1IYJ - chains A and B; structure by X-ray diffraction, 3.40 A resolution.

[Chain A]
Protein: Deleted in split hand/split foot protein 1
From: Homo sapiens
UniProtKB: P60896 (DSS1_HUMAN); residues 1-70 here = UniProt positions 1-70
Sequence (70 residues; numbered 1 to 70; the number before each row is that of its first residue):
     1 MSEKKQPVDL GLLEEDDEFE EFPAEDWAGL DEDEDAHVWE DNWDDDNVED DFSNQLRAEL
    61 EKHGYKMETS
Disordered / not traced: 1-5, 24-36, 64-70

[Chain B]
Protein: breast cancer susceptibility
From: Rattus norvegicus
UniProtKB: O35923 (BRCA2_RAT); numbering as in UniProt (aligned over 2335-3151)
Sequence (817 residues; numbered 2335 to 3151; the number before each row is that of its first residue):
  2335 SSNPTVSALR SERTRHSVSD KSTKVFVPPF KVKSRFHRDE HFDSKNVNLE GKNQKSADGV
  2395 SEDGNDSDFP QFNKDLMSSL QNARDLQDIR IKNKERHHLC PQPGSLYLTK SSTLPRISLQ
  2455 AAVGDSVPSA CSPKQLYMYG VSKACISVNS KNAEYFQFAI EDHFGKEALC AGKGFRLADG
  2515 GWLIPSDDGK AGKEEFYRAL CDTPGVDPKL ISSVWVSNHY RWIVWKLAAM EFAFPKEFAN
  2575 RCLNPERVLL QLKYRYDVEI DNSSRSALKK ILERDDTAAK TLVLCVSDII SLSTNVSETS
  2635 GSKASSEDSN KVDTIELTDG WYAVKAQLDP PLLALVKSGR LTVGQKIITQ GAELVGSPDA
  2695 CAPLEAPDSL RLKISANSTR PARWHSKLGF FHDPRPFPLP LSSLFSDGGN VGCVDVIVQR
  2755 VYPLQWVEKT VSGSYIFRNE REEEKEALRF AEAQQKKLEA LFTKVHTELK EHEEDIAQRR
  2815 VLSRALTRQQ VHALQDGAEL YAAVQDASDP EHLETCFSEE QLRALNNYRQ MLSDKKQARI
  2875 QSEFRKALEA AEKEEGLSRD VSTVWKLRVT SYKKREKSAL LSIWRPSSDL PSLLTEGQRY
  2935 RIYHLSVSKS KNKFEWPSIQ LTATKRTQYQ QLPVSSETLL QLYQPRELLP FSKLSDPAFQ
  2995 PPCSEVDVVG VVVSVVKPIG LAPLVYLSDE CLHLLVVKFG IDLNEDIKPR VLIAASNLQW
  3055 RPESTSRVPT LFAGNFSVFS ASPKEAHFQE RVTNMKHAIE NIDTFYKEAE KKLIQVLKGD
  3115 SPKWSTPNKD PTREPYPAST CSASDLASGG QLPRSSP
Disordered / not traced: 2335-2402, 2628-2644, 2785-2891, 3118-3151
Curated features (UniProtKB/Swiss-Prot):
  - motif: Ala2612 to Thr2628 (Nuclear export signal)

[How chain A and chain B interact]
Contacting residue pairs (108; chain A residue first):
  Pro7(A) - Arg2575(B)
  Val8(A) - Ala2456(B)  hydrophobic
  Val8(A) - Phe2572(B)  hydrophobic
  Val8(A) - Arg2575(B)  hydrogen bond (backbone-side chain)
  Leu10(A) - Phe2572(B)  hydrophobic
  Leu10(A) - Arg2575(B)
  Leu10(A) - Cys2576(B)  hydrophobic
  Gly11(A) - Lys2444(B)  hydrogen bond (backbone-side chain)
  Leu12(A) - Thr2443(B)
  Leu12(A) - Leu2448(B)  hydrophobic
  Leu12(A) - Pro2449(B)
  Leu12(A) - Arg2450(B)  hydrogen bond (backbone-side chain)
  Leu12(A) - Ile2451(B)  hydrogen bond (backbone-backbone)
  Leu13(A) - Lys2444(B)  hydrogen bond (backbone-side chain)
  Leu13(A) - Arg2450(B)
  Leu13(A) - Ile2451(B)
  Leu13(A) - Ser2452(B)
  Leu13(A) - Leu2453(B)  hydrophobic
  Leu13(A) - Ala2456(B)  hydrophobic
  Leu13(A) - Phe2572(B)  hydrophobic
  Glu14(A) - Arg2450(B)
  Glu14(A) - Ile2451(B)  hydrogen bond (backbone-backbone)
  Glu14(A) - Leu2453(B)
  Glu14(A) - Lys2721(B)  salt bridge
  Glu15(A) - Lys2560(B)  salt bridge
  Glu15(A) - Gln2585(B)  hydrogen bond
  Asp16(A) - Leu2453(B)
  Asp16(A) - Lys2680(B)  salt bridge
  Asp16(A) - His2719(B)
  Asp16(A) - Leu2722(B)  hydrogen bond (backbone-backbone)
  Asp17(A) - Lys2560(B)  salt bridge
  Asp17(A) - Arg2589(B)  salt bridge
  Asp17(A) - Trp2655(B)  hydrogen bond (backbone-side chain)
  Glu18(A) - Lys2444(B)  salt bridge
  Glu18(A) - Arg2450(B)  salt bridge
  Glu18(A) - Tyr2588(B)
  Glu18(A) - Lys2721(B)  hydrogen bond (backbone-side chain)
  Phe19(A) - Ser2598(B)
  Phe19(A) - Arg2599(B)
  Phe19(A) - Ser2600(B)
  Phe19(A) - Trp2655(B)
  Glu20(A) - Lys2721(B)  salt bridge
  Glu21(A) - Arg2599(B)  hydrogen bond (side chain-backbone)
  Glu21(A) - Lys2604(B)
  Pro23(A) - Phe2725(B)
  Val38(A) - Arg2717(B)
  Val38(A) - Phe2725(B)  hydrophobic
  Val38(A) - Phe2731(B)
  Trp39(A) - Ile2682(B)  hydrophobic
  Trp39(A) - Ser2712(B)
  Trp39(A) - Thr2713(B)
  Trp39(A) - Arg2714(B)
  Trp39(A) - Phe2731(B)  hydrophobic
  Trp39(A) - Pro2732(B)
  Trp39(A) - Leu2733(B)
  Glu40(A) - Arg2714(B)  hydrogen bond (backbone-side chain)
  Glu40(A) - Pro2715(B)
  Asp41(A) - Arg2714(B)  hydrogen bond (backbone-side chain)
  Asp41(A) - Pro2734(B)
  Asp41(A) - Lys2907(B)
  Asn42(A) - Arg2714(B)
  Trp43(A) - Leu2666(B)  hydrophobic
  Trp43(A) - Leu2669(B)
  Trp43(A) - Ala2710(B)
  Trp43(A) - Thr2713(B)
  Trp43(A) - Arg2714(B)
  Asp46(A) - Arg2674(B)  salt bridge
  Asp51(A) - Ala2716(B)
  Asp51(A) - Arg2717(B)  salt bridge
  Asp51(A) - Trp2718(B)  hydrogen bond (backbone-backbone)
  Asp51(A) - His2719(B)
  Phe52(A) - Pro2715(B)
  Phe52(A) - Ala2716(B)
  Phe52(A) - Arg2717(B)
  Asn54(A) - Val2461(B)
  Asn54(A) - Pro2462(B)  hydrogen bond (side chain-backbone)
  Gln55(A) - Pro2462(B)
  Gln55(A) - Gln2679(B)
  Gln55(A) - Lys2680(B)  hydrogen bond (side chain-backbone)
  Gln55(A) - Ala2716(B)
  Gln55(A) - Trp2718(B)
  Leu56(A) - Pro2462(B)
  Leu56(A) - Ala2563(B)  hydrophobic
  Leu56(A) - Met2564(B)  hydrophobic
  Leu56(A) - Ala2567(B)  hydrophobic
  Leu56(A) - Phe2568(B)  hydrophobic
  Arg57(A) - Trp2559(B)
  Arg57(A) - Lys2560(B)
  Arg57(A) - Ala2563(B)
  Arg57(A) - Gly2678(B)
  Ala58(A) - Val2677(B)
  Ala58(A) - Gly2678(B)
  Ala58(A) - Gln2679(B)
  Glu59(A) - Pro2462(B)
  Glu59(A) - Ser2463(B)
  Glu59(A) - Ala2464(B)  hydrogen bond (side chain-backbone)
  Leu60(A) - Val2482(B)
  Leu60(A) - Trp2559(B)
  Leu60(A) - Ala2562(B)  hydrophobic
  Leu60(A) - Ala2563(B)
  Leu60(A) - Phe2566(B)  hydrophobic
  Glu61(A) - Asn2483(B)
  Glu61(A) - Ser2484(B)  hydrogen bond (side chain-backbone)
  Glu61(A) - Trp2559(B)  hydrogen bond
  Glu61(A) - Val2677(B)
  Lys62(A) - Thr2676(B)
  His63(A) - Ile2480(B)
  His63(A) - Phe2566(B)
Also at the interface, not in a pair above, chain A (38 interface residues in all): Asp9, Phe22, His37, Asp45
Also at the interface, not in a pair above, chain B (76 interface residues in all): Leu2440, Gln2454, Cys2479, Glu2571, Arg2581, Val2592, Ser2597, Cys2619, Leu2675, Ile2681, Gln2684, His2726, Ser2737, Phe2739

[Overview]
38 residues of chain A and 76 residues of chain B are in contact; the contacts include 19 hydrogen bonds and
10 salt bridges. Polar contacts include Glu14(A)-Lys2721(B), Glu15(A)-Lys2560(B) and Asp16(A)-Lys2680(B).
Chain A is Deleted in split hand/split foot protein 1 (Homo sapiens) and chain B is breast cancer
susceptibility (Rattus norvegicus); the structure, Structure of a BRCA2-DSS1 complex, was determined by X-ray
diffraction (same publication as 1MJE and 1MIU).
